PDB entry 9K09 | electron microscopy, 2.60 A resolution | chains U and V of the 48 polymer chains in the assembly

== Chain U (and V) ==
Molecule: Tail tubular protein B
From: Anabaena phage A-4L
Notes: chain V of this document is another copy of the same molecule, construct and numbering; everything in this record applies to it too
Reference sequence: A0A059PYE2 (A0A059PYE2_9CAUD); residues 1-1015 here = UniProt positions 1-1015
Amino-acid sequence (1015 residues; row label = number of the first residue in the row):
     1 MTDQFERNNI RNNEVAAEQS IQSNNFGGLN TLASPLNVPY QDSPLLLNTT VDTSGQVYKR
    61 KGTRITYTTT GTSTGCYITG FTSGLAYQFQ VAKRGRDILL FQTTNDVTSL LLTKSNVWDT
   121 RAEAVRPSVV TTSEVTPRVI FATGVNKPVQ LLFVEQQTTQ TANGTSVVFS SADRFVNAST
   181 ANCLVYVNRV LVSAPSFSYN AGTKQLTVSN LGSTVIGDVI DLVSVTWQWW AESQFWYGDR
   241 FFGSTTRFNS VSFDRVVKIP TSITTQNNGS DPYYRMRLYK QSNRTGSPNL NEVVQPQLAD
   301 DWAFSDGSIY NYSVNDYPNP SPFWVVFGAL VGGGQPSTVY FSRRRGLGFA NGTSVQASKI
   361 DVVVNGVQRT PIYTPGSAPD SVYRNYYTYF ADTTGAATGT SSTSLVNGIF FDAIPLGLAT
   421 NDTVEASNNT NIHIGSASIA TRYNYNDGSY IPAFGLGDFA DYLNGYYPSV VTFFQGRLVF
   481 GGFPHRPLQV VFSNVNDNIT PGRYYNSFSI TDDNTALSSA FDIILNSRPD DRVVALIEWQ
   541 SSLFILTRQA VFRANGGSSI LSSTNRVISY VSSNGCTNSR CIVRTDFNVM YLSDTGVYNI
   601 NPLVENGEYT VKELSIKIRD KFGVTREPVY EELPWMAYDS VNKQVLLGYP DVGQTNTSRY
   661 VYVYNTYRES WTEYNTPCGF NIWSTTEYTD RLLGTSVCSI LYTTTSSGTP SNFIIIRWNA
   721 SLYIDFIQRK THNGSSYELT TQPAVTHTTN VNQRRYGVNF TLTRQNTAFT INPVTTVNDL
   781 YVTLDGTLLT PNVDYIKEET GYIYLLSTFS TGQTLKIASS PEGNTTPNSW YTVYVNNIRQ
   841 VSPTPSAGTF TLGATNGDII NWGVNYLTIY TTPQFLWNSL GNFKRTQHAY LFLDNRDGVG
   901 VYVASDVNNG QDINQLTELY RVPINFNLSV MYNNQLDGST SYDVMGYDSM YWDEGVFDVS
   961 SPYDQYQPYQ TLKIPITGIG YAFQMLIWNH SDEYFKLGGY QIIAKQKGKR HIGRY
Not modelled in the structure: 1-10

== How chain U and chain V interact ==
Residue-residue contacts - 139 pairs, chain U then chain V:
  Leu32(U) - Asp52(V)
  Leu32(U) - Ser54(V)  hydrogen bond (backbone-side chain)
  Leu32(U) - Gln56(V)  hydrogen bond (backbone-side chain)
  Ala33(U) - Ser54(V)
  Ser34(U) - Gln56(V)
  Ser34(U) - Phe892(V)
  Ser34(U) - Gly998(V)
  Pro35(U) - Phe892(V)  hydrophobic
  Pro35(U) - Tyr969(V)
  Leu36(U) - Phe892(V)  hydrophobic
  Leu36(U) - Gly998(V)
  Leu36(U) - Gly999(V)
  Asn37(U) - Ser23(V)  hydrogen bond
  Asn37(U) - Asn24(V)  hydrogen bond
  Asn37(U) - Ser54(V)  hydrogen bond (side chain-backbone)
  Ser252(U) - Gln335(V)
  Phe253(U) - Thr246(V)
  Gly269(U) - Asn421(V)
  Ser270(U) - Asn421(V)  hydrogen bond
  Asp306(U) - Ser244(V)  hydrogen bond
  Asp306(U) - Thr420(V)
  Ser308(U) - Ser244(V)  hydrogen bond
  Ser308(U) - Thr245(V)  hydrogen bond (side chain-backbone)
  Ser308(U) - Thr246(V)
  Ile309(U) - Thr246(V)  hydrogen bond (backbone-side chain)
  Ile309(U) - Ser337(V)
  Ile309(U) - Thr338(V)  hydrogen bond (backbone-side chain)
  Asn311(U) - Pro336(V)  hydrogen bond (side chain-backbone)
  Asn311(U) - Ser337(V)
  Asn315(U) - Gln281(V)
  Asn315(U) - Ser282(V)
  Asn315(U) - Asn283(V)  hydrogen bond (backbone-backbone)
  Asn315(U) - Thr285(V)  hydrogen bond (side chain-backbone)
  Asp316(U) - Gln281(V)
  Asp316(U) - Ser282(V)  hydrogen bond (side chain-backbone)
  Asp316(U) - Tyr340(V)  hydrogen bond
  Tyr317(U) - Ser282(V)
  Tyr317(U) - Tyr340(V)  hydrogen bond (backbone-side chain)
  Asn319(U) - Phe242(V)
  Asn319(U) - Leu418(V)
  Asn319(U) - Ala419(V)
  Pro320(U) - Ala419(V)
  Pro320(U) - Thr420(V)  hydrogen bond (backbone-backbone)
  Ser321(U) - Thr420(V)
  Pro322(U) - Thr420(V)
  Pro322(U) - Asn421(V)
  Tyr466(U) - Leu85(V)
  Tyr466(U) - Gln157(V)  hydrogen bond
  Pro484(U) - Gly84(V)
  Leu488(U) - Ser133(V)
  Ile524(U) - Asn496(V)
  Leu525(U) - Ser133(V)
  Asn526(U) - Phe473(V)
  Asn526(U) - Gly476(V)
  Asn526(U) - Tyr505(V)  hydrogen bond
  Arg528(U) - Arg584(V)
  Pro529(U) - Gly80(V)
  Pro529(U) - Phe81(V)  hydrophobic
  Pro529(U) - Thr131(V)
  Asp530(U) - Thr82(V)  hydrogen bond
  Asp530(U) - Thr689(V)  hydrogen bond
  Val567(U) - Ser558(V)
  Ile568(U) - Glu538(V)
  Ser569(U) - Ser541(V)  hydrogen bond
  Tyr570(U) - Trp539(V)  hydrophobic
  Tyr570(U) - Gln540(V)  hydrogen bond (backbone-backbone)
  Tyr570(U) - Arg584(V)
  Val571(U) - Trp539(V)
  Ser572(U) - Asp586(V)  hydrogen bond (side chain-backbone)
  Ser573(U) - Arg584(V)  hydrogen bond (side chain-backbone)
  Ser573(U) - Thr585(V)  hydrogen bond (side chain-backbone)
  Asn574(U) - Lys643(V)  hydrogen bond
  Thr595(U) - Ser640(V)
  Thr595(U) - Val641(V)
  Thr595(U) - Lys643(V)
  Tyr598(U) - Asp586(V)
  Tyr598(U) - Lys643(V)
  Leu603(U) - Gln540(V)
  Glu605(U) - Pro602(V)
  Glu605(U) - Leu603(V)
  Glu605(U) - Val604(V)
  Glu605(U) - Gly607(V)
  Asn606(U) - Gln540(V)
  Asn606(U) - Pro602(V)
  Asn606(U) - Tyr609(V)  hydrogen bond
  Glu608(U) - Gln540(V)
  Glu608(U) - Ser541(V)
  Val611(U) - Asp586(V)
  Val611(U) - Phe587(V)
  Arg619(U) - Thr53(V)
  Arg619(U) - Lys643(V)
  Arg626(U) - Val641(V)
  Arg626(U) - Gly694(V)
  Arg626(U) - Thr695(V)  hydrogen bond (backbone-backbone)
  Glu627(U) - Leu692(V)
  Glu627(U) - Leu693(V)
  Asn750(U) - Ala904(V)
  Asn750(U) - Ile913(V)
  Asn752(U) - Ile913(V)
  Asn752(U) - Asn914(V)
  Asn752(U) - Thr917(V)
  Asn752(U) - Glu918(V)
  Gln753(U) - Val903(V)
  Gln753(U) - Ala904(V)  hydrogen bond (side chain-backbone)
  Gln753(U) - Thr917(V)
  Gln753(U) - Glu918(V)
  Arg754(U) - Glu918(V)  hydrogen bond (backbone-side chain)
  Arg755(U) - Glu918(V)
  Arg755(U) - Asp958(V)  hydrogen bond (side chain-backbone)
  Arg755(U) - Val959(V)
  Arg755(U) - Tyr966(V)  hydrogen bond
  Glu798(U) - Tyr966(V)  hydrogen bond
  Glu799(U) - Pro968(V)
  Thr800(U) - Val899(V)
  Thr800(U) - Tyr966(V)  hydrogen bond
  Tyr802(U) - Val901(V)  hydrophobic
  Tyr802(U) - Tyr966(V)
  Tyr804(U) - Asp958(V)  hydrogen bond
  Leu806(U) - Asp958(V)
  Asn878(U) - Ser20(V)
  Asn878(U) - Ile21(V)  hydrogen bond (side chain-backbone)
  Asn878(U) - Gln1001(V)  hydrogen bond (backbone-side chain)
  Ser879(U) - Ile21(V)
  Ser879(U) - Gln1001(V)
  Leu880(U) - Ile21(V)  hydrophobic
  Leu880(U) - Tyr890(V)  hydrophobic
  Leu880(U) - Gln1001(V)  hydrogen bond (backbone-side chain)
  Gly881(U) - Tyr890(V)
  Asn933(U) - Gln967(V)
  Asn934(U) - Phe892(V)
  Asn934(U) - Gln967(V)  hydrogen bond (backbone-side chain)
  Asn934(U) - Tyr969(V)
  Asn934(U) - Thr971(V)  hydrogen bond
  Tyr981(U) - Thr971(V)  hydrogen bond
  Lys1009(U) - Tyr890(V)
  Lys1009(U) - Lys973(V)  hydrogen bond (backbone-side chain)
  Lys1009(U) - Ile1003(V)
  Arg1014(U) - Gln967(V)
  Tyr1015(U) - Tyr963(V)  hydrophobic
Also at the interface, not in a pair above, chain U (83 interface residues in all): Gly307, Tyr310, Ser313, His485, Arg486, Asn565, Arg566, Val604, Thr610, Ile616, Pro628, Leu876, Gln935, His1011
Also at the interface, not in a pair above, chain V (97 interface residues in all): Gln88, Glu134, Val135, Gly243, Lys280, Gly286, Tyr504, Ser559, Ile560, Tyr638, Tyr667, Gly900, Val956, Ser960, Tyr1000

== Overview ==
The interface between chain U and chain V involves 83 residues on one side and 97 on the other; the contacts
include 44 hydrogen bonds. Among the polar pairs are Leu32(U)-Ser54(V), Leu32(U)-Gln56(V) and
Asn37(U)-Ser23(V).
Chain U and chain V are both Tail tubular protein B (Anabaena phage A-4L); the structure, Cyanophage A4
portal-tail complex, was determined by electron microscopy, deposited together with 9JWB, 9K2V and 9K3A.
